PDB entry 6NSR | X-ray diffraction, 3.00 A resolution | chains B and C of the 4 polymer chains in the assembly

[Chain B]
Protein: CifR
Organism: Pseudomonas aeruginosa
Reference sequence: Q9HZR6 (Q9HZR6_PSEAE); residue numbers follow UniProt; this construct covers 1-196
Sequence (198 residues; numbered -1 to 196; the number before each row is that of its first residue; numbers below 1 keep their minus sign (Gly-1 is residue -1)):
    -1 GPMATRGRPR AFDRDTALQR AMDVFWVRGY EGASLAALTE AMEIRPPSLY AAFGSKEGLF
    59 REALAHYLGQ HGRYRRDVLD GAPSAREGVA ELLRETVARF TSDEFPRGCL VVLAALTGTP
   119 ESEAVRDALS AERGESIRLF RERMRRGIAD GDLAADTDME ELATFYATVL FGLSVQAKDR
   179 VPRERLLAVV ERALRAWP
Disordered / not traced: -1 to 5
Modified / non-standard residues: Mse1, Mse157 (selenomethionine); Mse20, Mse40, Mse142 (selenomethionine; parent Met)
Differences from the reference sequence: expression tag (-1 to 0); engineered mutation Thr99 (Cys in Q9HZR6), Arg181 (Cys in Q9HZR6); conflict Mse157 (Val in Q9HZR6)

[Chain C]
Molecule: 26-nt DNA strand
Sequence (26 nucleotides; each row starts with the number of its first residue):
     1 TTATTTGTAT CGATCACTAT AAATTT

[Interface between chain B and chain C]
Residue-residue contacts (18):
  Arg6(B) with DA23(C), hydrogen bond to the base; DT24(C), hydrogen bond to the sugar; DT25(C), sugar contact
  Pro7(B) with DT25(C), phosphate contact
  Ala31(B) with DA16(C), phosphate contact
  Ser32(B) with DC15(C), phosphate contact; DA16(C), phosphate contact
  Leu33(B) with DA16(C), hydrogen bond to the phosphate; DC17(C), base contact
  Pro44(B) with DT18(C), base contact
  Pro45(B) with DT18(C), base contact; DA19(C), base contact
  Tyr48(B) with DA16(C), sugar contact; DC17(C), hydrogen bond to the phosphate; DT18(C), base contact
  Ser53(B) with DC17(C), phosphate contact
  Lys54(B) with DA16(C), salt bridge to the phosphate; DC17(C), hydrogen bond to the phosphate
Interface residues without a listed pair, chain B (12 interface residues in all): Glu29, Ala34
Interface residues without a listed pair, chain C (9 interface residues in all): DA22

[In short]
Chain B and chain C form an interface of 12 and 9 residues respectively, with 5 hydrogen bonds and 1 salt
bridge. Polar contacts include Arg6(B)-DA23(C), Arg6(B)-DT24(C) and Leu33(B)-DA16(C).
Chain B is CifR (Pseudomonas aeruginosa) and chain C is a 26-nt DNA strand; the structure, TetR family
transcriptional regulator CifR C99T-C181R cysteine mutant complexed with 26bp double-strand operator DNA and
apo-CifR ..., was determined by X-ray diffraction, deposited together with 6NSM and 6NSN.
